Entry 4CDQ (X-ray diffraction, 2.65 A resolution); this record covers chains A and C of the 4 polymer chains in the assembly.

# Chain A
Protein: VP1
Source organism: Enterovirus A71
UniProtKB: B2ZUN0 (B2ZUN0_9ENTO); residues 1-297 here correspond to UniProt positions 566-862 (UniProt number = residue number + 565)
Amino-acid sequence (297 residues; each row starts with the number of its first residue):
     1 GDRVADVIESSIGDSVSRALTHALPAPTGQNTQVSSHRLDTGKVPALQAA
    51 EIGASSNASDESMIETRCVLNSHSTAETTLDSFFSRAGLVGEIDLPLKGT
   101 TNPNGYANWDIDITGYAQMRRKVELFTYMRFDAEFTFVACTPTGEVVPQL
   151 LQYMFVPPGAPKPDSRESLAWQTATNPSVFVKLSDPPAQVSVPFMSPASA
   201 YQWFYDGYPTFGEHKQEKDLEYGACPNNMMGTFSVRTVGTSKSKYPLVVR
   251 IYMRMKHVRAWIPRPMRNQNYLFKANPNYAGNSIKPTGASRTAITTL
Small-molecule neighbours: 7VR (4-((5-(2-oxo-3-(pyridin-4-yl)imidazolidin-1-yl)pentyl)oxy)benzaldehyde O-ethyl oxime): I111, D112, I113, T114, F135, F137, Y153, M154, F155, P177, S178, V179, V190, V192, M195, Y201, Q202, W203, N228, M230, F233
What the authors report for this chain:
  - binding site for 7VR: I113, F135, F155

# Chain C
Protein: VP3
Source organism: Enterovirus A71
UniProtKB: B2ZUN0 (B2ZUN0_9ENTO); residues 1-242 here correspond to UniProt positions 324-565 (UniProt number = residue number + 323)
Amino-acid sequence (242 residues; each row starts with the number of its first residue):
     1 GFPTELKPGTNQFLTTDDGVSAPILPNFHPTPCIHIPGEVRNLLELCQVE
    51 TILEVNNVPTNATSLMERLRFPVSAQAGKGELCAVFRADPGRNGPWQSTL
   101 LGQLCGYYTQWSGSLEVTFMFTGSFMATGKMLIAYTPPGGPLPKDRATAM
   151 LGTHVIWDFGLQSSVTLVIPWISNTHYRAHARDGVFDYYTTGLVSIWYQT
   201 NYVVPIGAPNTAYIIALAAAQKNFTMKLCKDASDILQTGTIQ
Bound ions: Na+ near E5 (its only coordinating residue here)

# How chain A and chain C interact
Residue-residue contacts (167; chain A residue first):
  A23(A) with R41(C)
  G29(A) with T225(C)
  Q30(A) with K222(C), hydrogen bond (backbone-backbone); N223(C)
  A46(A) with V165(C); T166(C), hydrogen bond (backbone-backbone)
  L47(A) with Q162(C); S164(C)
  Q48(A) with Q162(C); S163(C); S164(C), hydrogen bond (backbone-backbone); T166(C)
  A50(A) with M120(C), hydrophobic; S164(C), hydrogen bond (backbone-side chain); L217(C), hydrophobic
  E51(A) with S163(C), hydrogen bond
  A54(A) with E50(C)
  S55(A) with Q48(C); V49(C); E50(C), hydrogen bond (side chain-backbone)
  S56(A) with E50(C), hydrogen bond (backbone-side chain); E116(C); T118(C); T166(C), hydrogen bond
  A58(A) with Q221(C)
  S59(A) with Q221(C)
  D60(A) with S114(C), hydrogen bond; V168(C); P170(C); Q221(C), hydrogen bond
  M63(A) with V155(C), hydrophobic; T166(C); V168(C), hydrophobic
  I64(A) with T153(C); P170(C), hydrophobic
  N71(A) with N223(C), hydrogen bond (side chain-backbone)
  H73(A) with S112(C), hydrogen bond; H176(C), hydrogen bond; Y177(C); T225(C)
  S74(A) with T225(C)
  T75(A) with N42(C), hydrogen bond (backbone-side chain); L44(C); T225(C)
  E77(A) with Y108(C), hydrogen bond (backbone-side chain); K227(C); L228(C), hydrogen bond (side chain-backbone); C229(C), hydrogen bond (side chain-backbone)
  T78(A) with N42(C), hydrogen bond; L43(C), hydrogen bond (backbone-backbone); L44(C); Y108(C); M226(C)
  T79(A) with R41(C); N42(C)
  L80(A) with V40(C); R41(C)
  F83(A) with L43(C), hydrophobic; Y107(C), hydrophobic; Y108(C)
  R86(A) with T15(C); T16(C); C229(C)
  A87(A) with T15(C), hydrogen bond (backbone-backbone)
  T114(A) with I241(C)
  G115(A) with Q237(C); I241(C)
  Y116(A) with Q237(C)
  A117(A) with L236(C); Q237(C), hydrogen bond (backbone-side chain); I241(C)
  Q118(A) with D231(C), hydrogen bond
  R120(A) with I241(C)
  R121(A) with Q103(C), hydrogen bond; Y107(C), hydrogen bond; L236(C)
  K122(A) with Y107(C)
  L125(A) with L104(C), hydrophobic
  F126(A) with V40(C), hydrophobic
  R130(A) with P30(C); T31(C), hydrogen bond (side chain-backbone); P32(C); C33(C)
  E134(A) with G19(C); S21(C), hydrogen bond
  T136(A) with F13(C)
  P177(A) with I24(C)
  P186(A) with N11(C)
  Q189(A) with F13(C); S21(C), hydrogen bond
  V190(A) with S21(C); A22(C); I24(C), hydrophobic
  S191(A) with S21(C), hydrogen bond (side chain-backbone); A22(C), hydrogen bond (backbone-backbone); P23(C); I24(C), hydrogen bond (backbone-backbone)
  V192(A) with I24(C), hydrophobic
  P193(A) with F28(C), hydrophobic
  F194(A) with F28(C); P30(C)
  M195(A) with F28(C), hydrophobic
  S196(A) with T31(C), hydrogen bond (backbone-side chain)
  P197(A) with T31(C), hydrogen bond (backbone-side chain)
  A198(A) with T31(C)
  S199(A) with P32(C), hydrogen bond (side chain-backbone); C33(C); I34(C), hydrogen bond (side chain-backbone)
  R254(A) with D17(C); D18(C), salt bridge; G19(C)
  R259(A) with C33(C); E39(C), salt bridge
  A260(A) with E39(C); V40(C), hydrogen bond (backbone-backbone)
  W261(A) with C33(C), hydrophobic; I36(C), hydrogen bond (side chain-backbone); P37(C); G38(C); E39(C)
  I262(A) with P37(C); G38(C), hydrogen bond (backbone-backbone)
  P263(A) with V40(C); L46(C), hydrophobic
  M266(A) with Y107(C), hydrophobic
  R267(A) with L236(C)
  Q269(A) with L236(C)
  N270(A) with L236(C); Q237(C); T238(C)
  Y271(A) with L236(C), hydrogen bond (backbone-backbone); I241(C), hydrophobic
  L272(A) with I241(C); Q242(C), hydrogen bond (backbone-backbone)
  F273(A) with I241(C); Q242(C)
  K274(A) with I241(C); Q242(C), hydrogen bond (backbone-backbone)
  I284(A) with L65(C), hydrophobic
  P286(A) with L65(C), hydrophobic; R68(C)
  T287(A) with Q97(C)
  G288(A) with Q97(C)
  A289(A) with N57(C), hydrogen bond (backbone-side chain); N93(C); Q97(C), hydrogen bond (backbone-side chain)
  S290(A) with N57(C); T60(C); R68(C), hydrogen bond
  R291(A) with V55(C), hydrogen bond (side chain-backbone); N57(C), hydrogen bond; V58(C); V85(C), hydrogen bond (side chain-backbone); F86(C)
  I294(A) with V55(C); N56(C); V58(C); F71(C), hydrophobic; C83(C); A84(C); V85(C), hydrogen bond (backbone-backbone)
  T295(A) with L82(C); C83(C); V85(C)
  T296(A) with V85(C)
  L297(A) with R87(C); L193(C), hydrophobic
Other interface residues (no listed pair), chain A (92 interface residues in all): S17, T32, A49, S82, Y128, V138, F155, P187, A200, Y252, N268, K285, T292, A293
Other interface residues (no listed pair), chain C (93 interface residues in all): V20, L25, H35, G94, P95, S98, L100, L142, W171, A232, I235

# Overview
Chain A and chain C form an interface of 92 and 93 residues respectively; the contacts include 47 hydrogen
bonds and 2 salt bridges. Polar contacts include R254(A)-D18(C), R259(A)-E39(C) and A50(A)-S164(C). Compound
7VR is bound between chain A and chain C. The paper reports a binding site for 7VR at I113(A), F135(A) and
F155(A).
Here chain A is VP1 and chain C is VP3, both from Enterovirus A71. Entry 4CDQ (Crystal structure of human
Enterovirus 71 in complex with the uncoating inhibitor GPP2) was determined by X-ray diffraction (same
publication as 4CDU, 4CDW, 4CDX, 4CEW and 4CEY).
